Entry 7R87 (electron microscopy, 3.40 A resolution); this record covers chains B and C of the 4 polymer chains in the assembly.

== Chain B ==
Molecule: ATP-binding cassette sub-family G member 8
Organism: Homo sapiens
Notes: EC 7.6.2.-
UniProtKB: Q9H221 (ABCG8_HUMAN); residue numbers follow UniProt; this construct covers 1-673
Chain sequence (715 residues; numbered 1 to 715; the number before each row is that of its first residue):
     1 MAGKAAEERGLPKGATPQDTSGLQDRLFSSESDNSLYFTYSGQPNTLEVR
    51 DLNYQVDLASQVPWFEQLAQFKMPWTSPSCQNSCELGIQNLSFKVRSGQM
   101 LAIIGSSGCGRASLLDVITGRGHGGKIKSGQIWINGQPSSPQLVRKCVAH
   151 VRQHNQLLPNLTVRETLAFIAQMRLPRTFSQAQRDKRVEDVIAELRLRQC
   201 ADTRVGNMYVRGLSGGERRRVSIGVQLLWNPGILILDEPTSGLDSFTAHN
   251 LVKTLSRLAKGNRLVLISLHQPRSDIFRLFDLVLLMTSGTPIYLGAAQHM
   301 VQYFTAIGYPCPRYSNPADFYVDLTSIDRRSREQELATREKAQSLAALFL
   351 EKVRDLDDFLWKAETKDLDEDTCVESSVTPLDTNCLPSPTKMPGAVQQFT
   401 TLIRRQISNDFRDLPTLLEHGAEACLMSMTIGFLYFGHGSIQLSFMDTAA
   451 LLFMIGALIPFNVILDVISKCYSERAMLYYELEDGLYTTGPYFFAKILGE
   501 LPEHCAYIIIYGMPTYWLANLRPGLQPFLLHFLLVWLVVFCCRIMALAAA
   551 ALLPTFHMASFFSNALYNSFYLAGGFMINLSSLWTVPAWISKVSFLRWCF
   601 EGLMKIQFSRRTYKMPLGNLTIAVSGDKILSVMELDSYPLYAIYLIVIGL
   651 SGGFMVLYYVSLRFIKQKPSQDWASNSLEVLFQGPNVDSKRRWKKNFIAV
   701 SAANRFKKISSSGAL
Unresolved in the structure: 1-24, 57-85, 329-332, 354-391, 616-625, 670-715
Sequence notes: engineered mutation E419 (Ile in Q9H221); expression tag (674-715)
UniProt features mapped onto this chain:
  - glycosylation: N619 (N-linked (GlcNAc...) asparagine)
  - natural variant: D19 (D19H: Associated significantly with GBD4), R184 (R184H: In STSL1), P231 (P231T: In STSL1), E238 (E238K: In STSL1; uncertain significance), R263 (R263Q: In STSL1), R405 (R405H: In STSL1), L501 (L501P: In STSL1), R543 (R543S: In STSL1), F570 (deletion: In STSL1), L572 (L572P: In STSL1), G574 (G574E: In STSL1; G574R: In STSL1), L596 (L596R: In STSL1)
  - mutagenesis: G216 (G216D: Loss of ATPase activity)
What the authors report for this chain:
  - mutagenesis - I419E: abolished binding to sterol
  - mutagenesis - F561A: unchanged expression

== Chain C ==
Molecule: 2C7 Fab heavy chain
Organism: Mus musculus
Notes: antibody fragment or engineered binder
Chain sequence (245 residues; row label = number of the first residue in the row):
     1 MGWSCIILFLVATATGVHSEVKLVESGGGLVQPGGSLRLSCATSGFTFSE
    51 FFMEWVRQPPGKRLEWVAVSRNEANDYTTDYSASVKGRFIVSRDTSQNIL
   101 YLQMNALRAEDTAIYYCARDAWMGFDYWGQGTTVTVSSASTKGPSVFPLA
   151 PSSKSTSGGTAALGCLVKDYFPEPVTVSWNSGALTSGVHTFPAVLQSSGL
   201 YSLSSVVTVPSSSLGTQTYICNVNHKPSNTKVDKRVEPKSCDKTH
Unresolved in the structure: 1-20, 135-245
Disulfides: C41-C117

== How chain B and chain C interact ==
Pairs across the interface (11):
  D33(B) - R71(C)  salt bridge
  N34(B) - N75(C)
  S35(B) - R71(C)  hydrogen bond
  S35(B) - N75(C)
  L36(B) - N75(C)
  Y37(B) - F52(C)  hydrophobic
  Y37(B) - W122(C)
  T39(B) - A74(C)
  D190(B) - W122(C)
  A193(B) - W122(C)  hydrophobic
  R198(B) - W122(C)  hydrogen bond (side chain-backbone)
Interface residues without a listed pair, chain C (6 interface residues in all): M123

== In short ==
9 residues of chain B face 6 of chain C across their interface; the contacts include 2 hydrogen bonds and 1
salt bridge. Among the polar pairs are D33(B)-R71(C), S35(B)-R71(C) and R198(B)-W122(C). From the paper: I419E
of chain B abolishes binding to sterol; F561A of chain B leaves expression unchanged.
Here chain B is ATP-binding cassette sub-family G member 8 (Homo sapiens) and chain C is 2C7 Fab heavy chain
(Mus musculus). Entry 7R87 (The structure of human ABCG5-WT/ABCG8-I419E) was determined by electron microscopy
together with 7R88, 7R89, 7R8A and 7R8B from the same study.
